9Q90 - chains C and D of the 14 polymer chains in the assembly; structure by electron microscopy, 3.50 A resolution.

# Chain C
Molecule: DNA-directed RNA polymerase subunit beta
Source organism: Escherichia coli K-12
Notes: EC 2.7.7.6
Reference sequence: P0A8V2 (RPOB_ECOLI); numbering as in UniProt (aligned over 1-1342)
Chain sequence (1342 residues; each row starts with the number of its first residue):
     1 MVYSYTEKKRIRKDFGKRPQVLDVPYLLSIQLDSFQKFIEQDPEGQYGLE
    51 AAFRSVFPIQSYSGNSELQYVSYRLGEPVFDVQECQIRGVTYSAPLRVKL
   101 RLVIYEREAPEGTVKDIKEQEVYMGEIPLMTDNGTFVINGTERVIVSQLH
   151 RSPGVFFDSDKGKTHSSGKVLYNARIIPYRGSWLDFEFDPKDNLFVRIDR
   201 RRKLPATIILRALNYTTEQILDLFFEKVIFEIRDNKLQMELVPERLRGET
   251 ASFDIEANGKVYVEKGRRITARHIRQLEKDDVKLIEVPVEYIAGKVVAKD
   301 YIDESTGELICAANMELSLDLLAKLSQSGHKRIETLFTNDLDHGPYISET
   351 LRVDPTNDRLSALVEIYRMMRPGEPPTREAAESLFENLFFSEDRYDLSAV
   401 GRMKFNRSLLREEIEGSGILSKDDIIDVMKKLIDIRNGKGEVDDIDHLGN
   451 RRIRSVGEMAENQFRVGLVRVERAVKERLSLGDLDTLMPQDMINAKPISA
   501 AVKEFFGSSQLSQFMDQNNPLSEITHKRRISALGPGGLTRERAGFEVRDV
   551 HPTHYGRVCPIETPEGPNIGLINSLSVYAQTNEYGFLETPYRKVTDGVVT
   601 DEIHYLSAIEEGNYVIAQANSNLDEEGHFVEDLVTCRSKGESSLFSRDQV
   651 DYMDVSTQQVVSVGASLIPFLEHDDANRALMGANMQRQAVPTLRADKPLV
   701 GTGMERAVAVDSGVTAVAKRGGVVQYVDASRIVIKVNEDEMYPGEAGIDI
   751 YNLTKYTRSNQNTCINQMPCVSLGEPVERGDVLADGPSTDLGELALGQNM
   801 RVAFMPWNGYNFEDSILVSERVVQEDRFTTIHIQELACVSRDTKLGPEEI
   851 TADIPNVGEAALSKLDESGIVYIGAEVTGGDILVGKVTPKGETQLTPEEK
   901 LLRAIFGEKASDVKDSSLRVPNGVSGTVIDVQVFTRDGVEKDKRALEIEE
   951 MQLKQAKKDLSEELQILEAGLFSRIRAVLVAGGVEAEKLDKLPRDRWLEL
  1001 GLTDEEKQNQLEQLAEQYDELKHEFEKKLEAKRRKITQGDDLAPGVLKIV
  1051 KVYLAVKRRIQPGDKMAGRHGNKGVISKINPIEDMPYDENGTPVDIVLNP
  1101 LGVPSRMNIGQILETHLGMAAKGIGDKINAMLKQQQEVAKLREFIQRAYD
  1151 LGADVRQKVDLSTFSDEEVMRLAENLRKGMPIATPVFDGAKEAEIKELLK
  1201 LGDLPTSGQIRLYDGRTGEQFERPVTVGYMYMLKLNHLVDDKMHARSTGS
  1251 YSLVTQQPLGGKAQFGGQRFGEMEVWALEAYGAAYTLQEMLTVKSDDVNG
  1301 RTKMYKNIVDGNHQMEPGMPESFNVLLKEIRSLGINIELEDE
Unresolved in the structure: 1342
Curated features (UniProtKB/Swiss-Prot):
  - modified residue (N6-acetyllysine): Lys1022, Lys1200
  - mutagenesis: Ile561 (I561S: Resistant to antibiotics salinamide A and B), Ile569 (I569S: Resistant to antibiotics salinamide A and B), Ala665 (A665E: Resistant to antibiotics salinamide A and B), Asp675 (D675A/G: Resistant to antibiotics salinamide A and B), Asn677 (N677H/K: Resistant to antibiotics salinamide A and B), Leu680 (L680M: Resistant to antibiotics salinamide A and B), Glu813 (E813K: Disrupts the enzyme's active center)

# Chain D
Molecule: DNA-directed RNA polymerase subunit beta'
Source organism: Escherichia coli K-12
Notes: EC 2.7.7.6
Reference sequence: P0A8T7 (RPOC_ECOLI); residue numbers follow UniProt; this construct covers 1-1407
Chain sequence (1407 residues; row label = number of the first residue in the row):
     1 MKDLLKFLKAQTKTEEFDAIKIALASPDMIRSWSFGEVKKPETINYRTFK
    51 PERDGLFCARIFGPVKDYECLCGKYKRLKHRGVICEKCGVEVTQTKVRRE
   101 RMGHIELASPTAHIWFLKSLPSRIGLLLDMPLRDIERVLYFESYVVIEGG
   151 MTNLERQQILTEEQYLDALEEFGDEFDAKMGAEAIQALLKSMDLEQECEQ
   201 LREELNETNSETKRKKLTKRIKLLEAFVQSGNKPEWMILTVLPVLPPDLR
   251 PLVPLDGGRFATSDLNDLYRRVINRNNRLKRLLDLAAPDIIVRNEKRMLQ
   301 EAVDALLDNGRRGRAITGSNKRPLKSLADMIKGKQGRFRQNLLGKRVDYS
   351 GRSVITVGPYLRLHQCGLPKKMALELFKPFIYGKLELRGLATTIKAAKKM
   401 VEREEAVVWDILDEVIREHPVLLNRAPTLHRLGIQAFEPVLIEGKAIQLH
   451 PLVCAAYNADFDGDQMAVHVPLTLEAQLEARALMMSTNNILSPANGEPII
   501 VPSQDVVLGLYYMTRDCVNAKGEGMVLTGPKEAERLYRSGLASLHARVKV
   551 RITEYEKDANGELVAKTSLKDTTVGRAILWMIVPKGLPYSIVNQALGKKA
   601 ISKMLNTCYRILGLKPTVIFADQIMYTGFAYAARSGASVGIDDMVIPEKK
   651 HEIISEAEAEVAEIQEQFQSGLVTAGERYNKVIDIWAAANDRVSKAMMDN
   701 LQTETVINRDGQEEKQVSFNSIYMMADSGARGSAAQIRQLAGMRGLMAKP
   751 DGSIIETPITANFREGLNVLQYFISTHGARKGLADTALKTANSGYLTRRL
   801 VDVAQDLVVTEDDCGTHEGIMMTPVIEGGDVKEPLRDRVLGRVTAEDVLK
   851 PGTADILVPRNTLLHEQWCDLLEENSVDAVKVRSVVSCDTDFGVCAHCYG
   901 RDLARGHIINKGEAIGVIAAQSIGEPGTQLTMRTFHIGGAASRAAAESSI
   951 QVKNKGSIKLSNVKSVVNSSGKLVITSRNTELKLIDEFGRTKESYKVPYG
  1001 AVLAKGDGEQVAGGETVANWDPHTMPVITEVSGFVRFTDMIDGQTITRQT
  1051 DELTGLSSLVVLDSAERTAGGKDLRPALKIVDAQGNDVLIPGTDMPAQYF
  1101 LPGKAIVQLEDGVQISSGDTLARIPQESGGTKDITGGLPRVADLFEARRP
  1151 KEPAILAEISGIVSFGKETKGKRRLVITPVDGSDPYEEMIPKWRQLNVFE
  1201 GERVERGDVISDGPEAPHDILRLRGVHAVTRYIVNEVQDVYRLQGVKIND
  1251 KHIEVIVRQMLRKATIVNAGSSDFLEGEQVEYSRVKIANRELEANGKVGA
  1301 TYSRDLLGITKASLATESFISAASFQETTRVLTEAAVAGKRDELRGLKEN
  1351 VIVGRLIPAGTGYAYHQDRMRRRAAGEAPAAPQVTAEDASASLAELLNAG
  1401 LGGSDNE
Unresolved in the structure: 1, 934-946, 1050-1056, 1068-1074, 1089-1096, 1127-1132, 1377-1407
Curated features (UniProtKB/Swiss-Prot):
  - binding site (Zn(2+)): Cys70, Cys72, Cys85, Cys88, Cys814, Cys888, Cys895, Cys898
  - binding site (Mg(2+)): Asp460, Asp462, Asp464
  - modified residue: Lys983 (N6-acetyllysine)
  - mutagenesis: Gln504 (Q504P: Resistant to antibiotics salinamide A and B), Asn690 (N690D: Resistant to antibiotics salinamide A and B), Met697 (M697V: Resistant to antibiotics salinamide A and B), Ala735 (A735T: Resistant to antibiotics salinamide A and B), Arg738 (R738C/H/P/S: Resistant to antibiotics salinamide A and B), Ala748 (A748E: Resistant to antibiotics salinamide A and B), Pro758 (P758S/T: Resistant to antibiotics salinamide A and B), Phe763 (F763C: Resistant to antibiotics salinamide A and B), Ser775 (S775A: Resistant to antibiotics salinamide A and B), Ala779 (A779T/V: Resistant to antibiotics salinamide A and B), Arg780 (R780C: Resistant to antibiotics salinamide A and B), Gly782 (G782A/C: Resistant to antibiotics salinamide A and B), 1 further mutagenesis entry in UniProt

# Interface between chain C and chain D
Contacting residue pairs (300; chain C residue first):
  Gly544(C) with Leu788(D)
  Phe545(C) with Asp785(D); Leu788(D), hydrophobic; Met932(D), hydrophobic
  Arg548(C) with Arg780(D), hydrogen bond (backbone-side chain); Leu788(D)
  Asp549(C) with Pro750(D); Arg780(D); Lys781(D)
  Val550(C) with Phe773(D), hydrophobic; Thr776(D); His777(D), hydrogen bond (backbone-side chain); Arg780(D)
  His551(C) with Phe773(D)
  Tyr555(C) with Val769(D)
  Pro560(C) with Phe773(D), hydrophobic; Thr776(D), hydrogen bond (backbone-side chain); Arg780(D), hydrogen bond (backbone-side chain)
  Ile561(C) with Tyr772(D), hydrophobic
  Thr563(C) with Arg780(D)
  Gly566(C) with Ala787(D)
  Ile569(C) with Arg780(D); Leu783(D), hydrophobic
  Gly570(C) with Arg780(D)
  Gln618(C) with Leu770(D)
  Asn620(C) with Val769(D)
  Thr635(C) with Leu770(D)
  Ser642(C) with Leu770(D)
  Val660(C) with Val769(D), hydrophobic
  Leu671(C) with Tyr772(D)
  Glu672(C) with Gly766(D); Leu767(D)
  His673(C) with Phe763(D), hydrogen bond (side chain-backbone); Arg764(D); Glu765(D); Gly766(D)
  Asp674(C) with Tyr772(D), hydrogen bond (backbone-side chain)
  Asp675(C) with Phe763(D); Tyr772(D)
  Ala676(C) with Tyr772(D); Ala779(D), hydrophobic
  Asn677(C) with Ala779(D); Leu783(D)
  Ala679(C) with Tyr772(D)
  Leu680(C) with Leu783(D), hydrophobic
  Phe804(C) with Ser638(D), hydrogen bond (backbone-side chain)
  Met805(C) with Ala633(D); Gly636(D)
  Pro806(C) with Asp505(D); Ala633(D); Gly636(D); Ala637(D)
  Trp807(C) with Ala633(D), hydrophobic
  Asn808(C) with Pro359(D); Phe629(D); Ala633(D)
  Gly809(C) with Val357(D); Phe629(D)
  Tyr810(C) with Val357(D); Pro359(D)
  Phe812(C) with Val357(D), hydrophobic; Pro451(D), hydrophobic; Phe461(D), hydrophobic; Gln504(D), hydrogen bond (backbone-side chain); Asp505(D); Phe629(D), hydrophobic
  Glu813(C) with Ala459(D); Asp460(D); Gln504(D)
  Asp814(C) with Asp460(D); Phe461(D); Asp462(D)
  Ser815(C) with Val357(D)
  Gly1063(C) with Val354(D)
  Lys1073(C) with Asp462(D)
  Val1075(C) with Ile355(D); Phe461(D); Gly463(D)
  Ser1077(C) with Thr356(D); Val357(D)
  Asn1099(C) with Gln504(D); Asp505(D)
  Pro1100(C) with Ala637(D); Met725(D)
  Leu1101(C) with Gln504(D); Met725(D), hydrophobic; Ala730(D), hydrophobic; Arg731(D)
  Pro1104(C) with Met725(D), hydrophobic; Gln736(D); Leu740(D), hydrophobic
  Ser1105(C) with Arg731(D), hydrogen bond; Gln736(D), hydrogen bond
  Met1107(C) with Gln739(D); Leu740(D), hydrophobic; Phe763(D), hydrophobic
  Ile1109(C) with Ile641(D), hydrophobic; Met644(D), hydrophobic; Leu740(D), hydrophobic; Phe763(D), hydrophobic
  Ile1112(C) with Val639(D), hydrophobic; Gly640(D); Ile641(D)
  Leu1113(C) with Ile641(D), hydrophobic
  Phe1187(C) with Leu767(D); Val769(D), hydrophobic; Tyr772(D), hydrophobic
  Glu1192(C) with Ile641(D); Asp642(D); Arg764(D), salt bridge
  Lys1196(C) with Asp642(D), salt bridge
  Ser1207(C) with Asp642(D)
  Gln1209(C) with Asp643(D)
  Glu1219(C) with Arg634(D), salt bridge
  Glu1222(C) with Tyr512(D); Arg634(D); Ser635(D); Gly636(D)
  Arg1223(C) with Ser635(D); Ala637(D); Phe719(D); Ser721(D)
  Pro1224(C) with Ser638(D)
  Val1225(C) with Ser638(D)
  Thr1226(C) with Ser638(D), hydrogen bond (backbone-side chain); Val639(D), hydrogen bond (side chain-backbone)
  Val1239(C) with Ser353(D); Val354(D), hydrophobic; Lys445(D)
  Asp1240(C) with Lys445(D), salt bridge
  Lys1242(C) with Val354(D); Gln465(D)
  Met1243(C) with Arg352(D); Lys445(D)
  His1244(C) with Gly351(D); Arg352(D), hydrogen bond (backbone-backbone)
  Ala1245(C) with Ser350(D); Met372(D), hydrophobic; Glu375(D); Leu376(D), hydrophobic
  Arg1246(C) with Asp348(D), salt bridge; Tyr349(D); Ser350(D), hydrogen bond (backbone-backbone); Glu375(D)
  Ser1247(C) with Asp348(D); Tyr349(D); Glu375(D), hydrogen bond
  Tyr1251(C) with Asp348(D), hydrogen bond
  Leu1253(C) with Arg99(D), hydrogen bond (backbone-side chain)
  Val1254(C) with Asp248(D); Pro251(D)
  Thr1255(C) with Arg99(D); Arg337(D)
  Gln1256(C) with Arg99(D)
  Gln1257(C) with Gln340(D); Lys345(D); Arg346(D)
  Pro1258(C) with Arg346(D); Val347(D); Asp348(D)
  Gly1260(C) with Arg346(D)
  Phe1265(C) with Glu375(D)
  Gly1267(C) with Arg346(D); Val347(D)
  Gln1268(C) with Arg346(D); Val347(D), hydrogen bond (backbone-backbone); Ser350(D), hydrogen bond (backbone-side chain); Gly351(D), hydrogen bond (side chain-backbone); Arg352(D); Ala467(D)
  Arg1269(C) with Arg339(D), hydrogen bond (side chain-backbone); Gly344(D), hydrogen bond (side chain-backbone); Arg346(D)
  Phe1270(C) with Leu343(D); Gly344(D); Lys345(D), hydrogen bond (backbone-backbone); Val347(D), hydrophobic
  Gly1271(C) with Leu343(D)
  Glu1272(C) with Arg339(D), salt bridge; Leu342(D); Arg798(D), salt bridge
  Met1273(C) with Thr428(D)
  Glu1274(C) with Asn424(D), hydrogen bond; Ala426(D); Thr428(D); Ile434(D)
  Val1275(C) with Leu343(D), hydrophobic
  Trp1276(C) with Arg798(D); Val801(D); Val917(D)
  Ala1277(C) with Ile434(D), hydrophobic; Gln921(D)
  Leu1278(C) with Met484(D), hydrophobic
  Glu1279(C) with Ala914(D); Leu1347(D); Val1351(D)
  Ala1280(C) with Arg431(D); Ile918(D); Gln921(D)
  Tyr1281(C) with Arg431(D); Leu432(D); Ile434(D), hydrogen bond (side chain-backbone); Leu483(D); Met484(D), hydrophobic; Asn489(D), hydrogen bond
  Gly1282(C) with Glu479(D); Gly1360(D); Thr1361(D), hydrogen bond (backbone-backbone)
  Ala1283(C) with Glu479(D)
  Ala1284(C) with Glu479(D); Leu1356(D); Ile1357(D), hydrophobic; Ala1359(D); Thr1361(D); Gly1362(D)
  Tyr1285(C) with Glu475(D); Glu479(D), hydrogen bond (backbone-side chain); Thr1361(D)
  Thr1286(C) with Ala476(D); Glu479(D)
  Gln1288(C) with Gly1354(D); Leu1356(D)
  Glu1289(C) with Leu472(D), hydrogen bond (side chain-backbone); Thr473(D), hydrogen bond (side chain-backbone); Ala476(D)
  Met1290(C) with His469(D)
  Leu1291(C) with Leu343(D), hydrophobic; Lys345(D), hydrogen bond (backbone-side chain); Val1351(D)
  Lys1294(C) with Val347(D); Asp348(D), hydrogen bond (backbone-backbone); Val470(D), hydrogen bond (side chain-backbone); Leu472(D)
  Ser1295(C) with Lys345(D); Arg346(D), hydrogen bond (side chain-backbone)
  Asp1296(C) with Lys345(D), salt bridge
  Asn1299(C) with Thr12(D)
  Met1304(C) with Thr473(D)
  Tyr1305(C) with Pro379(D), hydrophobic; Tyr382(D)
  Ile1308(C) with Pro379(D), hydrophobic; Leu472(D), hydrophobic
  Val1309(C) with Pro379(D); Gly383(D)
  His1313(C) with Phe380(D); Leu472(D); Thr473(D); Leu474(D); Gln477(D)
  Met1315(C) with Thr473(D)
  Met1319(C) with Val1353(D)
  Pro1320(C) with Lys345(D); Val1353(D)
  Glu1321(C) with Arg99(D), salt bridge
  Ser1322(C) with Gln340(D), hydrogen bond; Asn341(D)
  Phe1323(C) with Ile20(D), hydrophobic; Ile1352(D), hydrophobic
  Val1325(C) with Arg99(D)
  Leu1326(C) with Arg337(D); Phe338(D), hydrophobic
  Lys1328(C) with Leu245(D); Leu249(D)
  Glu1329(C) with Leu245(D); Met330(D); Arg337(D), salt bridge
  Ile1330(C) with Ile331(D), hydrophobic
  Arg1331(C) with Trp33(D); Pro243(D)
  Ser1332(C) with Pro243(D); Val244(D); Leu245(D), hydrogen bond (side chain-backbone); Leu327(D)
  Leu1333(C) with Trp115(D); Leu327(D), hydrophobic
  Gly1334(C) with Leu24(D); Ala25(D)
  Ile1335(C) with Ile22(D), hydrophobic; Ala23(D); Ala25(D); Trp33(D); Trp115(D), hydrophobic
  Asn1336(C) with Ile22(D); Ala23(D), hydrogen bond (backbone-backbone); Leu24(D); Ala25(D); Met29(D); Trp33(D)
  Ile1337(C) with Ile20(D), hydrophobic; Lys21(D)
  Glu1338(C) with Ile20(D); Lys21(D), hydrogen bond (backbone-backbone)
  Leu1339(C) with Glu15(D); Phe17(D), hydrophobic
  Glu1340(C) with Phe17(D); Asp18(D), hydrogen bond (backbone-backbone); Ala19(D); Lys21(D); Arg1341(D), salt bridge
  Asp1341(C) with Asp18(D)
Also at the interface, not in a pair above, chain C (160 interface residues in all): Arg542, Pro552, His554, Cys559, Asn573, Arg637, Thr657, Asn811, Gln1061, Pro1062, Lys1065, Gly1074, Ile1076, Val1103, Arg1106, His1116, Phe1221, Thr1248, Leu1259, Gly1261, Leu1287, Thr1292, Arg1301, Gln1314, Gly1318, Leu1327
Also at the interface, not in a pair above, chain D (176 interface residues in all): Met102, His113, Tyr269, Leu307, Tyr360, Pro369, Lys371, Lys378, His430, Gln435, Ala446, Cys454, Val468, Pro471, Ser503, Leu508, Tyr537, Ala630, Ala632, Asn720, Ile722, Met724, Gly732, Arg744, Asn768, Ser775, Ala784, Thr797, Asp802, Glu913, Thr931, Leu1332, Ala1336, Arg1355

# Summary
The interface between chain C and chain D involves 160 residues on one side and 176 on the other; the contacts
include 39 hydrogen bonds and 11 salt bridges. Polar pairs include Glu1192(C)-Arg764(D), Lys1196(C)-Asp642(D)
and Glu1219(C)-Arg634(D).
Chain C is DNA-directed RNA polymerase subunit beta and chain D is DNA-directed RNA polymerase subunit beta',
both from Escherichia coli K-12; the structure, CryoEM structure of bacterial transcription intermediate
complex mediated by activator PspF, was determined by electron microscopy.
